9BZA - chains B and D of the 4 polymer chains in the assembly; structure by electron microscopy, 3.93 A resolution.

Chain B:
Molecule: Ribonucleoside-diphosphate reductase subunit alpha
Source organism: Bacillus subtilis
Notes: EC 1.17.4.1
UniProt: P50620 (RIR1_BACSU); numbering as in UniProt (aligned over 1-700)
Amino-acid sequence (700 residues; row label = number of the first residue in the row):
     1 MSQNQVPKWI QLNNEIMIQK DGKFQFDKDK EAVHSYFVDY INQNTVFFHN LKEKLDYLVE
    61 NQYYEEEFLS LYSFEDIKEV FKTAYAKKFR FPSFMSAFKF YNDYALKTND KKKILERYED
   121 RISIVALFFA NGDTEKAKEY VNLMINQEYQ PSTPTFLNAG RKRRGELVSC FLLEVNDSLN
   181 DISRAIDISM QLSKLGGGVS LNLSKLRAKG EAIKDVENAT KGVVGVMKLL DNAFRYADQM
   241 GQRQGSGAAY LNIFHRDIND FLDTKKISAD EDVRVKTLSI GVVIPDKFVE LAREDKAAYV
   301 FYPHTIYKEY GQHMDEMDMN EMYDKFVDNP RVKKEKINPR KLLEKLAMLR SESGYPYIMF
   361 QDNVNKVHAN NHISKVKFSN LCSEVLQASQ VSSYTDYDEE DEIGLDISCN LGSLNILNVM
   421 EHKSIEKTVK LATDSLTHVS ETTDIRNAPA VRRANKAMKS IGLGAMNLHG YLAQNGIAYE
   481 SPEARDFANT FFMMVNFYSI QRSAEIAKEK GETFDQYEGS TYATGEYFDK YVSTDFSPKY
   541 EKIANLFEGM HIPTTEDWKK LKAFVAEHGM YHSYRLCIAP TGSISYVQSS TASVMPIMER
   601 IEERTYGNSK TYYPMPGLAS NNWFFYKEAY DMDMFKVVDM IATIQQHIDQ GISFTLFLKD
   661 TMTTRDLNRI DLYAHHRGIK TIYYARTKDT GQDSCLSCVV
Disordered / not traced: 1-5, 689-700
Small-molecule neighbours:
  - ATP (adenosine-5'-triphosphate): Val33, His34, Phe37, Val38, Asn42, Phe89, Arg90, Phe91, Arg117
  - GDP (guanosine-5'-diphosphate): Val46, Phe47, Phe48, His49, Asn50, Leu51, Lys54, Lys78, Phe81, Lys82, Tyr85, Asp120
  - dTTP (TTP), molecule 1: Asp177, Ser178, Leu179, Asn180, Ile182, Leu206, Arg207, Ala212, Ile213, Lys214, Ala219, Thr220, Lys221, His304
  - dTTP (TTP), molecule 2: Lys194, Tyr236, Ala237, Asp238, Met240
Swiss-Prot annotation at these positions:
  - active site: Asn380 (Proton acceptor), Cys382 (Cysteine radical intermediate), Glu384 (Proton acceptor)
  - binding site (substrate): Thr153, Ser169, Cys170, Gly198, Asn380 to Glu384, Pro580 to Ile584
  - site: Cys170 (Important for hydrogen atom transfer), Asp177 (Allosteric effector binding), Arg207 (Allosteric effector binding), Cys409 (Important for hydrogen atom transfer), Tyr683 (Important for electron transfer), Tyr684 (Important for electron transfer), Cys695 (Interacts with thioredoxin/glutaredoxin), Cys698 (Interacts with thioredoxin/glutaredoxin)
  - mutagenesis: His255 (H255Y: In ts-A 73; temperature-sensitive lethal mutation)
Reported in the primary citation:
  - catalytic residues: Cys382, Tyr684 (citing earlier work)

Chain D:
Molecule: Ribonucleoside-diphosphate reductase subunit beta
Source organism: Bacillus subtilis
Notes: EC 1.17.4.1
UniProt: P50621 (RIR2_BACSU); residue numbers follow UniProt; this construct covers 1-329
Amino-acid sequence (350 residues; numbered -20 to 329; the number before each row is that of its first residue; numbers below 1 keep their minus sign (Met-20 is residue -20)):
   -20 MGSSHHHHHH SSGLVPRGSH MMTKIYDAAN WSKHEDDFTQ MFYNQNVKQF WLPEEIALNG
    40 DLLTWKYLGK NEQDTYMKVL AGLTLLDTEQ GNTGMPIVAE HVDGHQRKAV LNFMAMMENA
   100 VHAKSYSNIF MTLAPTETIN EVFEWVKQNK YLQKKAQMIV GLYKAIQKDD EISLFKAMVA
   160 SVYLESFLFY SGFYYPLYFY GQGKLMQSGE IINLILRDEA IHGVYVGLLA QEIYNKQTEE
   220 KKAELREFAI DLLNQLYENE LEYTEDLYDQ VGLSHDVKKF IRYNANKALM NLGFDPYFEE
   280 EDINPIVLNG LNTKTKSHDF FSMKGNGYKK ATVEPLKDDD FYFEDEKEQI
Disordered / not traced: -20 to 15, 291-308, 323-329
Construct notes: initiating methionine (-20); expression tag (-19 to 0)
Bound ions: Mn2+ site 1: Asp66, Glu97, His101, Glu198; Mn2+ site 2: Glu97, Glu164, Glu198, His201
Swiss-Prot annotation at these positions:
  - active site: Tyr105
  - binding site (Fe cation): Asp66, Glu97, His101, Glu164, Glu198, His201

Chain B / chain D interface:
Residue-residue contacts (36):
  Ala292(B) - Phe320(D)
  Arg293(B) - Asp317(D)
  Arg293(B) - Phe320(D)
  Arg293(B) - Tyr321(D)
  Arg340(B) - Leu315(D)
  Arg340(B) - Asp317(D)  salt bridge
  Arg340(B) - Phe320(D)
  Leu343(B) - Phe320(D)  hydrophobic
  Glu344(B) - Pro314(D)
  Glu344(B) - Leu315(D)  hydrogen bond (side chain-backbone)
  Ser351(B) - Ala310(D)
  Glu352(B) - Lys309(D)  salt bridge
  Thr605(B) - Asp274(D)  hydrogen bond
  Gly607(B) - Pro275(D)
  Asn608(B) - Pro275(D)
  Asn608(B) - Tyr276(D)
  Asn608(B) - Phe277(D)
  Asn608(B) - Glu278(D)
  Thr663(B) - Thr311(D)
  Thr663(B) - Glu313(D)  hydrogen bond
  Thr664(B) - Thr311(D)  hydrogen bond (backbone-backbone)
  Thr664(B) - Val312(D)
  Thr664(B) - Glu313(D)  hydrogen bond (side chain-backbone)
  Arg665(B) - Glu313(D)
  Arg665(B) - Pro314(D)
  Arg665(B) - Lys316(D)
  Arg665(B) - Asp319(D)  salt bridge
  Asn668(B) - Leu315(D)
  Arg669(B) - Asp318(D)
  Arg669(B) - Asp319(D)  salt bridge
  Arg669(B) - Phe322(D)
  Leu672(B) - Asp319(D)
  Leu672(B) - Phe320(D)  hydrophobic
  Leu672(B) - Phe322(D)
  Tyr673(B) - Phe322(D)
  His676(B) - Phe322(D)
Interface residues without a listed pair, chain B (22 interface residues in all): Val289, Lys610, Phe635, Met662

Overview:
Chain B and chain D form an interface of 22 and 19 residues respectively; the contacts include 5 hydrogen
bonds and 4 salt bridges. Among the polar pairs are Arg340(B)-Asp317(D), Glu352(B)-Lys309(D) and
Arg665(B)-Asp319(D). Chain B binds dTTP, ATP and GDP. The paper reports catalytic residues Cys382(B) and
Tyr684(B).
Chain B is Ribonucleoside-diphosphate reductase subunit alpha and chain D is Ribonucleoside-diphosphate
reductase subunit beta, both from Bacillus subtilis; the structure, Class 18 model for combined refinement of
Bacillus subtilis ribonucleotide reductase complex, was determined by electron microscopy together with 9BW3,
9BWX, 9BX2, 9BX3, 9BX6, 9BX8 and 39 further entries from the same study.
